Entry 6TYM (X-ray diffraction, 1.42 A resolution); this record covers chain A.

[Chain A]
Protein: Kelch-like ECH-associated protein 1
Organism: Homo sapiens
Reference sequence: Q14145 (KEAP1_HUMAN); numbering as in UniProt (aligned over 321-609)
Sequence (293 residues; numbered 317 to 609; the number before each row is that of its first residue):
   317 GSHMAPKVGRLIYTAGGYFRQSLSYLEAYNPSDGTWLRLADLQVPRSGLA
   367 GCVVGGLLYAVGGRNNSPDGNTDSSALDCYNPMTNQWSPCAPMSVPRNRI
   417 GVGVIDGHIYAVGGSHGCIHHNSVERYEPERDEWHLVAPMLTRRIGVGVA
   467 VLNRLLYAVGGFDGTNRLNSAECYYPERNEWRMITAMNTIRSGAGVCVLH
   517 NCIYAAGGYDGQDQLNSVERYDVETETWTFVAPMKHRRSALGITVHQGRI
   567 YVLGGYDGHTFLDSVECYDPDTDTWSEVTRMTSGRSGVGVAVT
Not modelled in the structure: 317-324
Construct notes: expression tag (317-320)
Curated features (UniProtKB/Swiss-Prot):
  - site: C434 (Sensor for electrophilic agents)
  - modified residue: C434 (S-cGMP-cysteine)
  - natural variant: G333 (G333C: In a NSCLC cell line), G350 (G350S: In a NSCLC cell line), G364 (G364C: In a lung adenocarcinoma cell line), G430 (G430C: In a lung adenocarcinoma patient), A522 (A522V: In a breast cancer sample)
  - mutagenesis: Y334 (Y334A: Loss of interaction with NFE2L2/NRF2. Strongly reduces repression of NFE2L2/NRF2-dependent gene expression. Loss of interaction with PGAM5), R380 (R380A: Loss of interaction with NFE2L2/NRF2. Abolishes repression of NFE2L2/NRF2-dependent gene expression. Impaired interaction with SQSTM1/p62), N382 (N382A: Loss of interaction with NFE2L2/NRF2. Strongly reduces repression of NFE2L2/NRF2-dependent gene expression. Impaired interaction with SQSTM1/p62), R415 (R415A: Loss of interaction with NFE2L2/NRF2. Abolishes repression of NFE2L2/NRF2-dependent gene expression. Loss of interaction with PGAM5. Does not affect interaction with SQSTM1/p62), H436 (H436A: Loss of interaction with NFE2L2/NRF2. Abolishes repression of NFE2L2/NRF2-dependent gene expression. Does not affect interaction with SQSTM1/p62), F478 (F478A: Abolishes repression of NFE2L2/NRF2-dependent gene expression), R483 (R483A: Loss of interaction with NFE2L2/NRF2. Abolishes repression of NFE2L2/NRF2-dependent gene expression. Loss of interaction with PGAM5. Does not affect interaction with SQSTM1/p62), Y525 (Y525A: Loss of interaction with NFE2L2/NRF2. Strongly reduces repression of NFE2L2/NRF2-dependent gene expression. Abolishes interaction with SQSTM1/p62), Y572 (Y572A: Loss of interaction with NFE2L2/NRF2. Strongly reduces repression of NFE2L2/NRF2-dependent gene expression. Loss of interaction with PGAM5. Abolishes interaction with SQSTM1/p62)
Ligand contacts:
  - 08A ((3S)-3-[2-(benzenecarbonyl)-5-methyl-1,2,3,4-tetrahydroisoquinolin-7-yl]-3-(1-ethyl-4-methyl-1H-benzotriazol-5-yl)propanoic acid), molecule 1: Y334, R336, S363, R380, N382, N387, N414, R415, Y572, H575, F577
  - 08A, molecule 2: Y334, G364, R415, I461, G462, F478, R483, S508, G509, Y525, Q530, S555, A556, Y572, F577, S602, G603

[Summary]
Bound to chain A: compound 08A. Curated annotation (UniProt) lists 9 mutagenesis sites.
Chain A is Kelch-like ECH-associated protein 1 (Homo sapiens); the structure, KEAP1 Kelch domain in complex
with Compound 9, was determined by X-ray diffraction (same publication as 6TYP).
